1RR6 - chain A; structure by X-ray diffraction, 2.50 A resolution.

Chain A:
Molecule: Purine nucleoside phosphorylase
From: Homo sapiens
Notes: EC 2.4.2.1
UniProtKB: P00491 (PNPH_HUMAN); numbering as in UniProt (aligned over 1-289)
Chain sequence (289 residues; numbered 1 to 289; the number before each row is that of its first residue):
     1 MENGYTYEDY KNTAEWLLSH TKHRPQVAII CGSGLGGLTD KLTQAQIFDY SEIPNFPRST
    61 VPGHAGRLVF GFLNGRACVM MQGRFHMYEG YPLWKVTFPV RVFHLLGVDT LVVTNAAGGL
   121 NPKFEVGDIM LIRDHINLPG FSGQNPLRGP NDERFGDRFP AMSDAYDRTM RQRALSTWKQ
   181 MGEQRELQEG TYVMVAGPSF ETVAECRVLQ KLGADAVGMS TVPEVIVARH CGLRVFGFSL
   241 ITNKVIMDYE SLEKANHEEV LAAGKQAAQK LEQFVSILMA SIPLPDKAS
Unresolved in the structure: 1-2, 285-289
UniProt features mapped onto this chain:
  - binding site (phosphate): Ser-33, His-64, Arg-84 to His-86, Ala-116, Ser-220
  - binding site (a purine D-ribonucleoside): Tyr-88, Glu-201, Met-219, Asn-243, His-257
  - site: Asn-243 (Important for substrate specificity)
  - modified residue: Met-1 (N-acetylmethionine), Ser-251 (Phosphoserine)
  - natural variant: Ser-51 (G51S: this construct carries the variant), Glu-89 (E89K: In PNPD), Asp-128 (D128G: In PNPD), Ala-174 (A174P: In PNPD), Tyr-192 (Y192C: In PNPD), Arg-234 (R234P: In PNPD)
  - mutagenesis: His-64 (H64W: Reduces catalytic activity towards inosine), Glu-201 (E201A/Q: Severe loss of catalytic activity), Asn-243 (N243A: Reduces catalytic activity; N243D: Reduces catalytic activity towards inosine, hypoxanthine, guanosine and guanine. Increases catalytic activity towards adenosine and adenine), His-257 (H257W: Reduces catalytic activity towards inosine)

In short:
From UniProt: 7 phosphate-binding residues, 5 purine D-ribonucleoside-binding residues and 4 mutagenesis
sites.
Chain A is Purine nucleoside phosphorylase (Homo sapiens); the structure, Structure of human purine nucleoside
phosphorylase in complex with Immucillin-H and phosphate, was determined by X-ray diffraction together with
1NW4 and 1Q1G from the same study.
